Entry 3GTP (X-ray diffraction, 3.90 A resolution); this record covers chains A and E of the 13 polymer chains in the assembly.

# Chain A
Name: DNA-directed RNA polymerase II subunit RPB1
Organism: Saccharomyces cerevisiae
Notes: EC 2.7.7.6; fragment: DNA-directed RNA polymerase II largest subunit
Reference sequence: P04050 (RPB1_YEAST); numbering as in UniProt (aligned over 1-1733)
Sequence (1733 residues; numbered 1 to 1733; the number before each row is that of its first residue):
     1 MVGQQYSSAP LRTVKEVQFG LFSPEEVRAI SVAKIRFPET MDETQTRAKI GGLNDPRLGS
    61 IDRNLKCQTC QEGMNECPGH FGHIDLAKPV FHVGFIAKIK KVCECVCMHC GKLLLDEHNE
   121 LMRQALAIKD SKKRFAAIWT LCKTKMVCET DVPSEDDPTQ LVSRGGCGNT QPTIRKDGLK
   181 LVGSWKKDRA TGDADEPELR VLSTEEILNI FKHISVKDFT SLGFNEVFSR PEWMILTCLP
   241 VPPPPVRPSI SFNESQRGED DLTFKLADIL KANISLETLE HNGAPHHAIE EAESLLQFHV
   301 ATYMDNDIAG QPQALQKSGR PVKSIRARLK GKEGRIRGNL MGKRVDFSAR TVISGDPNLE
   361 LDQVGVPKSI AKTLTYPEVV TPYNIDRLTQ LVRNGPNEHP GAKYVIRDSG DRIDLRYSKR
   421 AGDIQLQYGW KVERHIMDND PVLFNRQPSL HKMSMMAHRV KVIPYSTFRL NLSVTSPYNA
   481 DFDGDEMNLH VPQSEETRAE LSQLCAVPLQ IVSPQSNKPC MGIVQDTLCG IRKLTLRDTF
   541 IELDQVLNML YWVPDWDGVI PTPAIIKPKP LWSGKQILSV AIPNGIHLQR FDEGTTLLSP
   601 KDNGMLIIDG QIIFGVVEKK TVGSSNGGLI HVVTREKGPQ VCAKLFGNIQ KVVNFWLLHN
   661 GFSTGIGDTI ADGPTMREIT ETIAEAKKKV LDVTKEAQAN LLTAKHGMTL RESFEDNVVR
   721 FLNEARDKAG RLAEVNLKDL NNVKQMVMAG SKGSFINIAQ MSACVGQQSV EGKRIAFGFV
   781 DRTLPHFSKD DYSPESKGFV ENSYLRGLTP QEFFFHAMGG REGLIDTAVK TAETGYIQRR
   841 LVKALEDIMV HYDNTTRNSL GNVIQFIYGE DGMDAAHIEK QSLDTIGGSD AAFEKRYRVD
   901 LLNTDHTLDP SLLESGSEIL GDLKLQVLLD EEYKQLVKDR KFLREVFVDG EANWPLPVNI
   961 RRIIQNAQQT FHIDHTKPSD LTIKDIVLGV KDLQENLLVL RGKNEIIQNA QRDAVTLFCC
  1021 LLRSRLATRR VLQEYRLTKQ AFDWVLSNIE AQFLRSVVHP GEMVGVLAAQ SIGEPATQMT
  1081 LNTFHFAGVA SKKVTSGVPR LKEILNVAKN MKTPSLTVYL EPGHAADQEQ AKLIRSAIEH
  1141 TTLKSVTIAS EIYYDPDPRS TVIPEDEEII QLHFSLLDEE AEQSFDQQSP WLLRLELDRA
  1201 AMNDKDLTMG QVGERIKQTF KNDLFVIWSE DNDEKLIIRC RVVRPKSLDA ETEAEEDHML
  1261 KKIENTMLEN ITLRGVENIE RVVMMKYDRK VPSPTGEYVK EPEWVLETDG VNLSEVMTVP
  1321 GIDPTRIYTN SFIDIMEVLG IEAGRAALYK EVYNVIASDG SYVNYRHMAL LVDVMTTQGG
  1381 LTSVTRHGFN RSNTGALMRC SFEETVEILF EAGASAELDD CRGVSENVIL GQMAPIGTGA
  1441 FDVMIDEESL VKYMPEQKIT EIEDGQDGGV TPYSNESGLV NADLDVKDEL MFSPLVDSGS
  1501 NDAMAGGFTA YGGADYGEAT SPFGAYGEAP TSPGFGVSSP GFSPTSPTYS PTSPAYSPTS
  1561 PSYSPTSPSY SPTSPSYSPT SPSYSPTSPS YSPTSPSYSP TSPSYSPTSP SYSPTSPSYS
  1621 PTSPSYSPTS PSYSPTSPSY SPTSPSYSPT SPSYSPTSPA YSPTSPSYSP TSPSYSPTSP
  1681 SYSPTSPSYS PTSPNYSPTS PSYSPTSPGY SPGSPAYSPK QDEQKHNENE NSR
Not modelled in the structure: 1-2, 155-160, 187-198, 1082-1091, 1177-1186, 1244-1253, 1446-1733
Metal / ion sites: Zn2+: C67, C70; Mg2+: D483, D485 (shared with 1 residue of chain R)
Curated features (UniProtKB/Swiss-Prot):
  - region: P248 to D260 (Lid loop), N306 to K323 (Rudder loop), P810 to E822 (Bridging helix)
  - binding site (Zn(2+)): C67, C70, C77, H80, C107, C110, C148, C167
  - binding site (Mg(2+)): D481, D483, D485
  - modified residue: T1471 (Phosphothreonine)
  - cross-link (Glycyl lysine isopeptide (Lys-Gly)): K695 (interchain with G-Cter in ubiquitin), K1246 (interchain with G-Cter in ubiquitin), K1350 (interchain with G-Cter in ubiquitin)
  - natural variant: S1653 to P1659 (deletion: In strain: A364A)
  - mutagenesis: K1246 (K1246R: Impairs ubiquitination during transcription stress)

# Chain E
Name: DNA-directed RNA polymerases I, II, and III subunit RPABC1
Organism: Saccharomyces cerevisiae
Notes: fragment: DNA-directed RNA polymerases I, II, and III 27 kDa polypeptide
Reference sequence: P20434 (RPAB1_YEAST); numbering as in UniProt (aligned over 1-215)
Sequence (215 residues; row label = number of the first residue in the row):
     1 MDQENERNIS RLWRAFRTVK EMVKDRGYFI TQEEVELPLE DFKAKYCDSM GRPQRKMMSF
    61 QANPTEESIS KFPDMGSLWV EFCDEPSVGV KTMKTFVIHI QEKNFQTGIF VYQNNITPSA
   121 MKLVPSIPPA TIETFNEAAL VVNITHHELV PKHIRLSSDE KRELLKRYRL KESQLPRIQR
   181 ADPVALYLGL KRGEVVKIIR KSETSGRYAS YRICM
Not modelled in the structure: 1

# Interface between chain A and chain E
Pairs across the interface (83):
  R857(A) - Y168(E)  hydrogen bond (side chain-backbone)
  R857(A) - L170(E)
  L860(A) - Q174(E)  hydrogen bond (backbone-side chain)
  G861(A) - Q174(E)
  N862(A) - Q174(E)
  V863(A) - Q174(E)  hydrogen bond (backbone-backbone)
  Q865(A) - Y208(E)
  F866(A) - Y168(E)  hydrophobic
  F866(A) - Y208(E)  hydrogen bond (backbone-side chain)
  F866(A) - A209(E)
  F866(A) - S210(E)
  F866(A) - Y211(E)
  G869(A) - T204(E)
  E870(A) - R200(E)  salt bridge
  E870(A) - S202(E)  hydrogen bond
  E870(A) - T204(E)
  E870(A) - S205(E)  hydrogen bond (backbone-side chain)
  E870(A) - Y208(E)
  D871(A) - T204(E)
  F942(A) - G206(E)
  F942(A) - R207(E)
  E945(A) - K201(E)  salt bridge
  V946(A) - K201(E)
  V946(A) - S202(E)
  V946(A) - G206(E)
  F947(A) - E203(E)
  W954(A) - E203(E)
  L956(A) - T204(E)
  N1004(A) - R167(E)
  I1006(A) - E163(E)
  I1007(A) - Y168(E)  hydrophobic
  D1013(A) - S205(E)
  D1013(A) - R207(E)
  A1014(A) - S205(E)
  L1017(A) - E203(E)
  L1017(A) - T204(E)
  L1017(A) - S205(E)
  L1017(A) - G206(E)
  E1315(A) - R11(E)  salt bridge
  M1317(A) - V142(E)
  T1318(A) - R11(E)
  T1318(A) - R14(E)  hydrogen bond (backbone-side chain)
  T1318(A) - A138(E)
  T1318(A) - V141(E)
  P1320(A) - R7(E)
  P1324(A) - V142(E)  hydrophobic
  P1324(A) - H147(E)
  T1325(A) - H146(E)  hydrogen bond (side chain-backbone)
  T1325(A) - H147(E)  hydrogen bond (backbone-side chain)
  T1325(A) - E148(E)  hydrogen bond (backbone-backbone)
  R1326(A) - H147(E)
  R1326(A) - E148(E)  salt bridge
  I1327(A) - H147(E)  hydrogen bond (backbone-side chain)
  Y1328(A) - L149(E)  hydrophobic
  E1337(A) - P183(E)
  V1338(A) - I144(E)
  V1338(A) - P183(E)
  L1339(A) - I144(E)
  L1339(A) - H147(E)
  L1339(A) - V150(E)
  G1340(A) - D182(E)
  G1340(A) - P183(E)
  I1341(A) - I178(E)  hydrophobic
  I1341(A) - D182(E)  hydrogen bond (backbone-side chain)
  E1342(A) - P151(E)
  E1342(A) - H153(E)
  E1342(A) - I198(E)
  E1342(A) - R200(E)  salt bridge
  E1342(A) - R212(E)  salt bridge
  A1343(A) - L149(E)
  R1345(A) - R200(E)
  A1347(A) - L149(E)  hydrophobic
  Y1349(A) - E203(E)
  Y1365(A) - S202(E)
  Y1365(A) - E203(E)
  Y1365(A) - T204(E)
  D1373(A) - R200(E)  salt bridge
  T1376(A) - R212(E)  hydrogen bond (backbone-side chain)
  T1377(A) - P176(E)
  T1377(A) - R177(E)  hydrogen bond (backbone-backbone)
  T1377(A) - R212(E)
  G1379(A) - R177(E)
  G1379(A) - Q179(E)
Other interface residues (no listed pair), chain A (57 interface residues in all): L121, I864, I867, A1010, V1015, T1016, V1319, I1335, M1336, R1366, Q1378
Other interface residues (no listed pair), chain E (43 interface residues in all): K122, S173, L175, V184

# In short
The interface between chain A and chain E involves 57 residues on one side and 43 on the other, with 14
hydrogen bonds and 7 salt bridges. Polar pairs include E870(A)-R200(E), E945(A)-K201(E) and E1315(A)-R11(E).
Here chain A is DNA-directed RNA polymerase II subunit RPB1 and chain E is DNA-directed RNA polymerases I, II,
and III subunit RPABC1, both from Saccharomyces cerevisiae. Entry 3GTP (Backtracked RNA polymerase II complex
with 24mer RNA) was determined by X-ray diffraction, deposited together with 3GTG, 3GTJ, 3GTK, 3GTL, 3GTM,
3GTO and 3GTQ.
